Entry 8AVF (electron microscopy, 6.45 A resolution (low resolution: residue-level contacts below are approximate; hydrogen-bond / salt-bridge calls are withheld)); this record covers chains C and D of the 6 polymer chains in the assembly.

== Chain C ==
Molecule: Leptin
Source organism: Homo sapiens
UniProt: P41159 (LEP_HUMAN); residues 22-167 here = UniProt positions 22-167
Chain sequence (171 residues; each row starts with the number of its first residue; numbers below 1 keep their minus sign (Ala-3 is residue -3)):
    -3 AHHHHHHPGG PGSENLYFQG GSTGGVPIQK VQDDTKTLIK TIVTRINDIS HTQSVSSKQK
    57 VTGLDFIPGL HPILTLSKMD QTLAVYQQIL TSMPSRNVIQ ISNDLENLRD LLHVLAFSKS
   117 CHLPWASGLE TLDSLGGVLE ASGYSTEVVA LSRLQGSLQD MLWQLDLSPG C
Not modelled in the structure: -3 to 21
Differences from the reference sequence: expression tag (-3 to 21)
Cystine bridges: Cys117-Cys167
UniProt features mapped onto this chain:
  - natural variant: Gln49 (deletion), Asp100 (D100Y: In LEPD), Arg105 (R105W: In LEPD)

== Chain D ==
Molecule: Leptin receptor
Source organism: Homo sapiens
UniProt: P48357 (LEPR_HUMAN); residue numbers follow UniProt; this construct covers 22-839
Chain sequence (868 residues; numbered 22 to 889; the number before each row is that of its first residue):
    22 FNLSYPITPW RFKLSCMPPN STYDYFLLPA GLSKNTSNSN GHYETAVEPK FNSSGTHFSN
    82 LSKTTFHCCF RSEQDRNCSL CADNIEGKTF VSTVNSLVFQ QIDANWNIQC WLKGDLKLFI
   142 CYVESLFKNL FRNYNYKVHL LYVLPEVLED SPLVPQKGSF QMVHCNCSVH ECCECLVPVP
   202 TAKLNDTLLM CLKITSGGVI FQSPLMSVQP INMVKPDPPL GLHMEITDDG NLKISWSSPP
   262 LVPFPLQYQV KYSENSTTVI READKIVSAT SLLVDSILPG SSYEVQVRGK RLDGPGIWSD
   322 WSTPRVFTTQ DVIYFPPKIL TSVGSNVSFH CIYKKENKIV PSKEIVWWMN LAEKIPQSQY
   382 DVVSDHVSKV TFFNLNETKP RGKFTYDAVY CCNEHECHHR YAELYVIDVN INISCETDGY
   442 LTKMTCRWST STIQSLAEST LQLRYHRSSL YCSDIPSIHP ISEPKDCYLQ SDGFYECIFQ
   502 PIFLLSGYTM WIRINHSLGS LDSPPTCVLP DSVVKPLPPS SVKAEITINI GLLKISWEKP
   562 VFPENNLQFQ IRYGLSGKEV QWKMYEVYDA KSKSVSLPVP DLCAVYAVQV RCKRLDGLGY
   622 WSNWSNPAYT VVMDIKVPMR GPEFWRIING DTMKKEKNVT LLWKPLMKND SLCSVQRYVI
   682 NHHTSCNGTW SEDVGNHTKF TFLWTEQAHT VTVLAINSIG ASVANFNLTF SWPMSKVNIV
   742 QSLSAYPLNS SCVIVSWILS PSDYKLMYFI IEWKNLNEDG EIKWLRISSS VKKYYIHDHF
   802 IPIEKYQFSL YPIFMEGVGK PKIINSFTQD DIEKHQSDST GGSGGSGGSG GSGGSRMKQI
   862 EDKIEEILSK IYHIENEIAR IKKLIGER
Not modelled in the structure: 22-235, 832-889
Differences from the reference sequence: expression tag (840-889)
Cystine bridges: Cys352-Cys412, Cys413-Cys418, Cys436-Cys447, Cys473-Cys528, Cys488-Cys498, Cys604-Cys674
UniProt features mapped onto this chain:
  - region: His467 to Glu484 (Leptin-binding)
  - motif: Trp622 to Ser626 (WSXWS motif)
  - glycosylation (N-linked (GlcNAc...) asparagine): Asn23, Asn41, Asn56, Asn73, Asn81, Asn98, Asn187, Asn206, Asn276, Asn347, Asn397, Asn516, Asn624, Asn659, Asn688, Asn697, Asn728, Asn750
  - natural variant: Tyr422 (Y422H: In LEPRD; uncertain significance), Cys604 (C604G: In LEPRD; uncertain significance), Leu786 (L786P: In LEPRD; uncertain significance)

== Chain C / chain D interface ==
Pairs across the interface - 32 pairs, chain C then chain D:
  Lys26(C) - Leu619(D)
  Val27(C) - Tyr472(D)
  Thr33(C) - Asn566(D)
  Leu34(C) - Leu506(D)
  Lys36(C) - Glu565(D)
  Thr37(C) - Glu565(D)
  Thr40(C) - Val562(D)
  Thr40(C) - Glu565(D)
  Arg41(C) - Tyr441(D)
  Arg41(C) - Leu442(D)
  Arg41(C) - Leu505(D)
  Arg41(C) - Phe563(D)
  Asp44(C) - Tyr441(D)
  Arg92(C) - Thr443(D)
  Gln96(C) - Leu442(D)
  Gln96(C) - Thr443(D)
  Gln96(C) - Ile503(D)
  Gln96(C) - Leu505(D)
  Asn99(C) - Pro502(D)
  Asn99(C) - Ile503(D)
  Asn99(C) - Phe504(D)
  Asp100(C) - Leu505(D)
  Glu102(C) - Phe504(D)
  Asn103(C) - Phe504(D)
  Asn103(C) - Leu505(D)
  Asn103(C) - Leu506(D)
  Asn103(C) - Ser507(D)
  Asp106(C) - Ser470(D)
  Asp106(C) - Leu471(D)
  Leu107(C) - Tyr472(D)
  Leu107(C) - Leu506(D)
  Val110(C) - Leu471(D)
Also at the interface, not in a pair above, chain C (21 interface residues in all): Asp30, Asn93, Ile95
Also at the interface, not in a pair above, chain D (20 interface residues in all): Gln501, Asp532, Arg615

== Overview ==
21 residues of chain C and 20 residues of chain D are in contact.
Chain C is Leptin and chain D is Leptin receptor, both from Homo sapiens; the structure, Human leptin in
complex with the human LEP-R ectodomain fused to a C-terminal trimeric isoleucine GCN4 ..., was determined by
electron microscopy together with 7Z3Q, 7Z3R, 8AV2, 8AVB, 8AVC, 8AVD and 3 further entries from the same
study.
